7RPO - chains Y and E of the 7 polymer chains in the assembly; structure by electron microscopy, 4.16 A resolution (low resolution: residue-level contacts below are approximate; hydrogen-bond / salt-bridge calls are withheld).

# Chain Y
Molecule: Downstream strand DNA
Notes: fragment: Residues 1 to 11
Sequence (23 nucleotides; each row starts with the number of its first residue):
     1 GTCGGACTGA TTCGGTAGAT CTG
Disordered / not traced: 12-23

# Chain E
Molecule: DNA ligase
From: Saccharolobus solfataricus
Notes: EC 6.5.1.1
UniProtKB: Q980T8 (DNLI_SACS2); residues 1-601 here = UniProt positions 1-601
Amino-acid sequence (621 residues; numbered -19 to 601; the number before each row is that of its first residue; numbers below 1 keep their minus sign (Met-19 is residue -19)):
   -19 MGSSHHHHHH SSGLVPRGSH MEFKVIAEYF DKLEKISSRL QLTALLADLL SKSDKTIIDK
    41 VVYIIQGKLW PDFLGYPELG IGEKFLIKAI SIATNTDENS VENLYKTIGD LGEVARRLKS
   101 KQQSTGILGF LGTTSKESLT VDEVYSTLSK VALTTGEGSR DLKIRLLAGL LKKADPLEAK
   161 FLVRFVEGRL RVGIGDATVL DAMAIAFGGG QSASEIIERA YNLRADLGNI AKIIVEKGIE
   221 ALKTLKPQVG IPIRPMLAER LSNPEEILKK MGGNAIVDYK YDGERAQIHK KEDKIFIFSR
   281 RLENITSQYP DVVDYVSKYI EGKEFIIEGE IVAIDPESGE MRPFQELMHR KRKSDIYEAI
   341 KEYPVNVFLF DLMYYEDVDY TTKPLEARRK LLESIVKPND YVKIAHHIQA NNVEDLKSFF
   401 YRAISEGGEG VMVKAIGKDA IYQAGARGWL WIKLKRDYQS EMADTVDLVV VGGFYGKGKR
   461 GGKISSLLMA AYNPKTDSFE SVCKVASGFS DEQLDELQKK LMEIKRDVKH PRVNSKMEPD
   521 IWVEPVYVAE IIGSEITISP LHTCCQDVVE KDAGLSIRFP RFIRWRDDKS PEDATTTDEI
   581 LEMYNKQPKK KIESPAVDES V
Disordered / not traced: -19 to -2, 438-601
Construct notes: initiating methionine (-19); expression tag (-18 to 0)
Covalent attachments: adenosine monophosphate (AMP) linked to Lys260
Ion coordination: Mn2+ site 1 near Glu58 (its only coordinating residue here); Mn2+ site 2: Gly60 (shared with 1 residue of chain X); Mn2+ site 3: Glu409 (together with adenosine monophosphate)
Residues lining bound ligands: adenosine monophosphate: Asp258, Tyr259, Tyr261, Asp262, Arg265, Glu310, Phe350, Glu409, Met412, Lys414, Lys433, Lys435
Swiss-Prot annotation at these positions:
  - active site: Lys260 (N6-AMP-lysine intermediate)
  - binding site (ATP): Asp258, Arg265, Arg280, Glu310, Phe350, Arg427, Lys433
  - mutagenesis: Met1 to Leu30 (No interaction with PCNA3, no stimulation by PCNA heterotrimer), Phe110 to Leu111 (Impairs interaction with PCNA)
Reported in the primary citation:
  - mutagenesis - Q103A/I107A, F110A/L111A: decreased binding to PCNA
  - mutagenesis - R145D, R145L: unchanged binding to PCNA
  - mutagenesis - R145D: decreased catalytic activity on PCNA
  - mutagenesis - I336G/Y337G/E338G: unchanged catalytic activity on PCNA
  - binding site for adenosine monophosphate: Lys260
  - catalytic residues: Lys260
  - binding site for Downstream strand DNA (chain Y): Arg280, Arg427

# Interface between chain Y and chain E
Pairs across the interface (11):
  DG1(Y) with Leu237(E); Arg280(E); Arg427(E)
  DT2(Y) with Arg240(E); Lys435(E)
  DC3(Y) with Arg240(E)
  DC7(Y) with Ser17(E)
  DT8(Y) with Ser18(E); Arg19(E); Leu20(E)
  DG9(Y) with Leu20(E)
Other interface residues (no listed pair), chain E (10 interface residues in all): Lys433

# Summary
The interface between chain Y and chain E involves 6 residues on one side and 10 on the other. Chain E binds
adenosine monophosphate. The paper reports the catalytic residue Lys260(E); Q103A/I107A and F110A/L111A of
chain E reduce binding to PCNA; 5 substitutions were tested in all.
Here chain Y is Downstream strand DNA and chain E is DNA ligase (Saccharolobus solfataricus). Entry 7RPO
(Archaeal DNA ligase and heterotrimeric PCNA in complex with non-ligatable DNA) was determined by electron
microscopy, deposited together with 7RPW and 7RPX.
